4U1J - chains A and B of the 3 polymer chains in the assembly; structure by X-ray diffraction, 1.38 A resolution.

# Chain A
Protein: HLA class I histocompatibility antigen, B-42 alpha chain
Organism: Homo sapiens
UniProt: P30480 (1B42_HUMAN); residues 1-277 here correspond to UniProt positions 25-301 (UniProt number = residue number + 24)
Sequence (278 residues; each row starts with the number of its first residue; numbering starts at 0):
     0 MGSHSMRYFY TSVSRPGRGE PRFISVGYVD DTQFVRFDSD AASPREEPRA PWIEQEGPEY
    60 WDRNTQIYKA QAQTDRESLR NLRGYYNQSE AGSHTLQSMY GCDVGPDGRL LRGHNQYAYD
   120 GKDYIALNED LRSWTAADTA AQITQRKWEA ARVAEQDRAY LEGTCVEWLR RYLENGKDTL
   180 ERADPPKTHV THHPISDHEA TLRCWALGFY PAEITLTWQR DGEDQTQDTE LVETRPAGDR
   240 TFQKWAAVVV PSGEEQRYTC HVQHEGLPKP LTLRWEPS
Differences from the reference sequence: initiating methionine (0)
Cystine bridges: Cys101-Cys164, Cys203-Cys259

# Chain B
Protein: Beta-2-microglobulin
Organism: Homo sapiens
UniProt: P61769 (B2MG_HUMAN); residues 1-99 here correspond to UniProt positions 21-119 (UniProt number = residue number + 20)
Sequence (100 residues; each row starts with the number of its first residue; numbering starts at 0):
     0 MIQRTPKIQV YSRHPAENGK SNFLNCYVSG FHPSDIEVDL LKNGERIEKV EHSDLSFSKD
    60 WSFYLLYYTE FTPTEKDEYA CRVNHVTLSQ PKIVKWDRDM
Differences from the reference sequence: initiating methionine (0)
Cystine bridges: Cys25-Cys80
Swiss-Prot annotation at these positions:
  - modified residue: Gln2 (Pyrrolidone carboxylic acid)
  - glycosylation: Ile1 (N-linked (Glc) (glycation) isoleucine), Lys19 (N-linked (Glc) (glycation) lysine), Lys41 (N-linked (Glc) (glycation) lysine), Lys48 (N-linked (Glc) (glycation) lysine), Lys58 (N-linked (Glc) (glycation) lysine), Lys91 (N-linked (Glc) (glycation) lysine), Lys94 (N-linked (Glc) (glycation) lysine)

# How chain A and chain B interact
Pairs across the interface (59):
  Phe8(A) with Ser55(B); Phe56(B), hydrophobic
  Tyr9(A) with Phe56(B)
  Thr10(A) with Phe56(B); Phe62(B)
  Val12(A) with Ser33(B)
  Ile23(A) with Leu54(B)
  Val25(A) with Asp53(B); Leu54(B); Ser55(B)
  Tyr27(A) with Ser55(B); Tyr63(B), hydrogen bond
  Gln32(A) with Asp53(B), hydrogen bond
  Arg35(A) with Asp53(B), salt bridge
  Arg48(A) with Asp53(B), salt bridge
  Ser92(A) with Met0(B)
  His93(A) with Met0(B)
  Gln96(A) with His31(B), hydrogen bond; Phe56(B); Trp60(B), hydrogen bond (side chain-backbone); Phe62(B)
  Ser97(A) with Phe56(B)
  Met98(A) with Phe56(B), hydrophobic; Lys58(B); Trp60(B), hydrophobic
  Gln115(A) with Trp60(B)
  Tyr116(A) with Trp60(B)
  Ala117(A) with Trp60(B), hydrophobic
  Asp119(A) with Met0(B); His31(B)
  Gly120(A) with Arg3(B), hydrogen bond (backbone-side chain); His31(B); Trp60(B)
  Lys121(A) with Ile1(B)
  Asp122(A) with Trp60(B), hydrogen bond
  Arg202(A) with Asp98(B); Met99(B)
  Trp204(A) with Asp98(B); Met99(B)
  Val231(A) with Gln8(B)
  Glu232(A) with Lys6(B), salt bridge; Gln8(B), hydrogen bond (backbone-side chain); Tyr26(B); Ser28(B), hydrogen bond
  Thr233(A) with Tyr26(B)
  Arg234(A) with Gln8(B), hydrogen bond; Tyr10(B); Tyr26(B); Met99(B), hydrogen bond (side chain-backbone)
  Pro235(A) with Tyr10(B), hydrogen bond (backbone-side chain); Asn24(B); Tyr26(B)
  Ala236(A) with Arg12(B), hydrogen bond (backbone-side chain); Asn24(B), hydrogen bond (backbone-side chain)
  Gly237(A) with Arg12(B), hydrogen bond (backbone-side chain)
  Gln242(A) with Tyr10(B); Ser11(B), hydrogen bond (side chain-backbone); Arg12(B), hydrogen bond (side chain-backbone)
  Trp244(A) with Met99(B), hydrogen bond (side chain-backbone)
Other interface residues (no listed pair), chain A (37 interface residues in all): Arg17, Thr94, His192, Asp238
Other interface residues (no listed pair), chain B (28 interface residues in all): His13, Asp34, Ser57, Asp59, Leu65

# In short
The interface between chain A and chain B involves 37 residues on one side and 28 on the other, with 17
hydrogen bonds and 3 salt bridges. Polar pairs include Arg35(A)-Asp53(B), Arg48(A)-Asp53(B) and
Glu232(A)-Lys6(B).
Here chain A is HLA class I histocompatibility antigen, B-42 alpha chain and chain B is Beta-2-microglobulin,
both from Homo sapiens. Entry 4U1J (HLA class I micropolymorphisms determine peptide-HLA landscape and dictate
differential HIV-1 escape through identical epitopes) was determined by X-ray diffraction, deposited together
with 4U1H, 4U1I, 4U1K, 4U1L, 4U1M, 4U1N and 4U1S.
